Entry 5NO2 (electron microscopy, 5.16 A resolution (low resolution: residue-level contacts below are approximate; hydrogen-bond / salt-bridge calls are withheld)); this record covers chains A and J of the 19 polymer chains in the assembly.

# Chain A
Molecule: 16S ribosomal RNA
Organism: Escherichia coli K-12
Sequence (1534 nucleotides; each row starts with the number of its first residue):
     1 AAAUUGAAGA GUUUGAUCAU GGCUCAGAUU GAACGCUGGC GGCAGGCCUA ACACAUGCAA
    61 GUCGAACGGU AACAGGAAGA AGCUUGCUUC UUUGCUGACG AGUGGCGGAC GGGUGAGUAA
   121 UGUCUGGGAA ACUGCCUGAU GGAGGGGGAU AACUACUGGA AACGGUAGCU AAUACCGCAU
   181 AACGUCGCAA GACCAAAGAG GGGGACCUUC GGGCCUCUUG CCAUCGGAUG UGCCCAGAUG
   241 GGAUUAGCUA GUAGGUGGGG UAACGGCUCA CCUAGGCGAC GAUCCCUAGC UGGUCUGAGA
   301 GGAUGACCAG CCACACUGGA ACUGAGACAC GGUCCAGACU CCUACGGGAG GCAGCAGUGG
   361 GGAAUAUUGC ACAAUGGGCG CAAGCCUGAU GCAGCCAUGC CGCGUGUAUG AAGAAGGCCU
   421 UCGGGUUGUA AAGUACUUUC AGCGGGGAGG AAGGGAGUAA AGUUAAUACC UUUGCUCAUU
   481 GACGUUACCC GCAGAAGAAG CACCGGCUAA CUCCGUGCCA GCAGCCXCGG UAAUACGGAG
   541 GGUGCAAGCG UUAAUCGGAA UUACUGGGCG UAAAGCGCAC GCAGGCGGUU UGUUAAGUCA
   601 GAUGUGAAAU CCCCGGGCUC AACCUGGGAA CUGCAUCUGA UACUGGCAAG CUUGAGUCUC
   661 GUAGAGGGGG GUAGAAUUCC AGGUGUAGCG GUGAAAUGCG UAGAGAUCUG GAGGAAUACC
   721 GGUGGCGAAG GCGGCCCCCU GGACGAAGAC UGACGCUCAG GUGCGAAAGC GUGGGGAGCA
   781 AACAGGAUUA GAUACCCUGG UAGUCCACGC CGUAAACGAU GUCGACUUGG AGGUUGUGCC
   841 CUUGAGGCGU GGCUUCCGGA GCUAACGCGU UAAGUCGACC GCCUGGGGAG UACGGCCGCA
   901 AGGUUAAAAC UCAAAUGAAU UGACGGGGGC CCGCACAAGC GGUGGAGCAU GUGGUUUAAU
   961 UCGAUGXAAC GCGAAGAACC UUACCUGGUC UUGACAUCCA CGGAAGUUUU CAGAGAUGAG
  1021 AAUGUGCCUU CGGGAACCGU GAGACAGGUG CUGCAUGGCU GUCGUCAGCU CGUGUUGUGA
  1081 AAUGUUGGGU UAAGUCCCGC AACGAGCGCA ACCCUUAUCC UUUGUUGCCA GCGGUCCGGC
  1141 CGGGAACUCA AAGGAGACUG CCAGUGAUAA ACUGGAGGAA GGUGGGGAUG ACGUCAAGUC
  1201 AUCAUGGCCC UUACGACCAG GGCUACACAC GUGCUACAAU GGCGCAUACA AAGAGAAGCG
  1261 ACCUCGCGAG AGCAAGCGGA CCUCAUAAAG UGCGUCGUAG UCCGGAUUGG AGUCUGCAAC
  1321 UCGACUCCAU GAAGUCGGAA UCGCUAGUAA UCGUGGAUCA GAAUGCCACG GUGAAUACGU
  1381 UCCCGGGCCU UGUACACACC GCCCGUXACA CCAUGGGAGU GGGUUGCAAA AGAAGUAGGU
  1441 AGCUUAACCU UCGGGAGGGC GCUUACCACU UUGUGAUUCA UGACUGGGGU GAAGUCGUAA
  1501 CAAGGUAACC GUAGGGGAAC CUGCGGUUGG AUCA
Modified residues: PSU (pseudouridine-5'-monophosphate) at position 516, G7M (N7-methyl-guanosine-5'-monophosphate) at position 527, 2MG (2N-methylguanosine-5'-monophosphate) at position 966, 5MC (5-methylcytidine-5'-monophosphate) at position 967, 2MG (2N-methylguanosine-5'-monophosphate) at position 1207, 4OC (4n,o2'-methylcytidine-5'-monophosphate) at position 1402, 5MC (5-methylcytidine-5'-monophosphate) at position 1407, UR3 (3-methyluridine-5'-monophoshate) at position 1498, 2MG (2N-methylguanosine-5'-monophosphate) at position 1516, MA6 (6N-dimethyladenosine-5'-monophoshate) at position 1518, MA6 (6N-dimethyladenosine-5'-monophoshate) at position 1519
Ion coordination: Mg2+ site 1 near G21 (its only coordinating residue here); Mg2+ site 2 near G100 (its only coordinating residue here); Mg2+ site 3: G113, C308; Mg2+ site 4 near U114 (its only coordinating residue here); Mg2+ site 5: A116, G117, G289; Mg2+ site 6: G145, A197; Mg2+ site 7: A174, C175; Mg2+ site 8: U180, C194, A195; Mg2+ site 9 near C328 (its only coordinating residue here); Mg2+ site 10 near A329 (its only coordinating residue here); Mg2+ site 11 near C352 (its only coordinating residue here); Mg2+ site 12 near C355 (its only coordinating residue here); 32 more Mg2+ sites not listed

# Chain J
Molecule: 30S ribosomal protein S10
Organism: Escherichia coli (strain K12)
UniProt: P0A7R5 (RS10_ECOLI); numbering as in UniProt (aligned over 4-102)
Chain sequence (99 residues; row label = number of the first residue in the row):
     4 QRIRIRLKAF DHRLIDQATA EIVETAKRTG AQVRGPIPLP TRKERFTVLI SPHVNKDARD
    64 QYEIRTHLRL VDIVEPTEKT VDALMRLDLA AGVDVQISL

# How chain A and chain J interact
Residue-residue contacts (58; chain A residue first):
  G963(A) with His-56(J)
  A964(A) with His-56(J); Val-57(J)
  A969(A) with Val-57(J); Asn-58(J)
  C972(A) with Val-57(J); Lys-59(J)
  G973(A) with Pro-55(J); His-56(J); Lys-59(J)
  A975(A) with Arg-62(J)
  U1060(A) with Ile-53(J); Asn-58(J); Ala-61(J)
  G1061(A) with Asn-58(J); Ala-61(J)
  C1114(A) with Arg-68(J)
  U1123(A) with Arg-37(J); Gly-38(J); Pro-39(J); Ile-40(J); Pro-41(J)
  G1124(A) with Arg-37(J); Gly-38(J)
  U1125(A) with Arg-37(J); Ile-40(J); Asp-75(J)
  U1126(A) with Arg-7(J); Arg-9(J); Leu-73(J)
  A1150(A) with Pro-41(J); Leu-42(J); Pro-43(J)
  A1151(A) with Pro-41(J); Leu-42(J); Pro-43(J); Thr-44(J); Arg-72(J)
  A1152(A) with His-15(J); Asp-19(J); His-70(J); Arg-72(J)
  G1153(A) with His-15(J)
  A1188(A) with Gln-64(J)
  G1198(A) with His-56(J)
  U1199(A) with His-56(J)
  U1202(A) with Pro-55(J)
  G1253(A) with Lys-46(J)
  A1254(A) with Arg-45(J); Glu-47(J)
  G1279(A) with Arg-9(J); Lys-11(J); Gln-99(J)
  A1280(A) with Arg-9(J); Pro-43(J); Leu-71(J)
  C1366(A) with Arg-62(J)
  C1367(A) with Arg-62(J)
Other interface residues (no listed pair), chain A (33 interface residues in all): A968, C970, C1059, U1115, G1187, A1368
Other interface residues (no listed pair), chain J (34 interface residues in all): Thr-50, Leu-52

# In short
The interface between chain A and chain J involves 33 residues on one side and 34 on the other. The Mg2+ site
3 is built by G113(A) and C308(A). The Mg2+ site 5 is built by A116(A), G117(A) and G289(A).
Here chain A is 16S ribosomal RNA (Escherichia coli K-12) and chain J is 30S ribosomal protein S10
(Escherichia coli (strain K12)). Entry 5NO2 (RsgA-GDPNP bound to the 30S ribosomal subunit (RsgA assembly
intermediate)) was determined by electron microscopy, deposited together with 5NO4.
